8TVP - chains M and N of the 16 polymer chains in the assembly; structure by electron microscopy, 3.70 A resolution.

Chain M:
Protein: DNA repair and recombination protein RAD26
From: Saccharomyces cerevisiae
Chain sequence (434 residues; row label = number of the first residue in the row; note: 66 numbers in that range are skipped by the numbering (no residue carries them; nothing is unmodelled there); X marks 434 residues of unknown identity (built as UNK)):
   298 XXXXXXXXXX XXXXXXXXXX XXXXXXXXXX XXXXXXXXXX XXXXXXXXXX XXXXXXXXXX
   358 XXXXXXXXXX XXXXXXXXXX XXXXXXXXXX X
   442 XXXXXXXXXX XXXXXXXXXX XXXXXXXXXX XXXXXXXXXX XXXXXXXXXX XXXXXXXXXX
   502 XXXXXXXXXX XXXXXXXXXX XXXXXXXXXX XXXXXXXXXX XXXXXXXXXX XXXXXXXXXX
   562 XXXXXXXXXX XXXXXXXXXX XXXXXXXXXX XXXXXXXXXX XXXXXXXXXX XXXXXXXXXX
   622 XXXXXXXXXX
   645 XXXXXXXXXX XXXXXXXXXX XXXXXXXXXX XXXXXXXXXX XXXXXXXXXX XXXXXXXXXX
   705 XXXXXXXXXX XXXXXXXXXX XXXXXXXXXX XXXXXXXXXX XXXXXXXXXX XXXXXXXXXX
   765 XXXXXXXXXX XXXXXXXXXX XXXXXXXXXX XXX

Chain N:
Molecule: NTS (47-nt DNA)
Sequence (47 nucleotides; each row starts with the number of its first residue):
     1 CTAGTTGATC TCATATTTCA TTCCTACTCA GGAGAAGGAG CAGAGCG

Chain M / chain N interface:
Interface residues of chain N (facing chain M), 11 residues: DT6, DT11, DC12, DA13, DT14, DA15, DT16, DT17, DT18, DC19, DA20

Overview:
No residue of chain M is in contact with chain N.
Chain M is DNA repair and recombination protein RAD26 (Saccharomyces cerevisiae) and chain N is NTS (47-nt
DNA); the structure, Cryo-EM structure of CPD-stalled Pol II in complex with Rad26 (open state), was
determined by electron microscopy (same publication as 8TUG, 8TVQ, 8TVS, 8TVV, 8TVW, 8TVX and 8TVY).
